3CZP - chains A and B; structure by X-ray diffraction, 2.00 A resolution.

# Chain A (and B)
Molecule: Putative polyphosphate kinase 2
Source organism: Pseudomonas aeruginosa PAO1
Notes: chain B of this document is another copy of the same molecule, construct and numbering; everything in this record applies to it too
UniProt: Q9HYF1 (Q9HYF1_PSEAE); numbering as in UniProt (aligned over 1-496)
Amino-acid sequence (500 residues; row label = number of the first residue in the row; numbers below 1 keep their minus sign (Gly-1 is residue -1)):
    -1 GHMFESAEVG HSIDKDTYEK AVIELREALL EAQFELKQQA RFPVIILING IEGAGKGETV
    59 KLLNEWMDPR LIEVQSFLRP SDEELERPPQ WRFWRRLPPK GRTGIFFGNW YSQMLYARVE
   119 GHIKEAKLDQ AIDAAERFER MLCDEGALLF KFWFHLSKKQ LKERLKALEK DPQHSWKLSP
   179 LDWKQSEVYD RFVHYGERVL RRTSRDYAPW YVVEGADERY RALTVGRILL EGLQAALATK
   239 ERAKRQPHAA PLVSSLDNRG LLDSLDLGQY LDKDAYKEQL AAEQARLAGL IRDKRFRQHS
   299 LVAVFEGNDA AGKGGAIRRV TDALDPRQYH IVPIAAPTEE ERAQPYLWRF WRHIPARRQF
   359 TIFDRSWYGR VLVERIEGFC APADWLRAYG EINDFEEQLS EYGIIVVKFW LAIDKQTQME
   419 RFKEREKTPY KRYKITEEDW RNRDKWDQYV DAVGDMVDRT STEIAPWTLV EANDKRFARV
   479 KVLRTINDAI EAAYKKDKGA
Unresolved in the structure: -1 to 0, 163-175, 238-254, 497-498 (chain B: -1 to 0, 164-185, 239-254, 497-498)
Construct notes: expression tag (-1 to 0, 497-498)
Modified positions: Mse1, Mse65, Mse112, Mse139, Mse417, Mse454 (selenomethionine; parent Met)
What the authors report for this chain:
  - binding site for malonate ion: Ala308, Gly310, Lys311, Gly312
  - mutagenesis - E304A, D307A, K311A, D362A, R363A, D437A: abolished catalytic activity
  - mutagenesis - R419A, Y447A: decreased catalytic activity
  - catalytic residues: Asp307, Asp362, Arg363 (proposed by the authors, not directly observed)

# Chain A / chain B interface
Residue-residue contacts (81):
  Arg24(A) - Arg316(B)
  Glu25(A) - Tyr428(B)
  Glu25(A) - Arg430(B)  salt bridge
  Leu28(A) - Arg430(B)
  Glu29(A) - Tyr428(B)
  Glu29(A) - Lys429(B)  hydrogen bond (side chain-backbone)
  Glu29(A) - Arg430(B)  salt bridge
  Phe32(A) - Lys429(B)
  Phe32(A) - Arg430(B)
  Glu33(A) - Lys429(B)  salt bridge
  Gly55(A) - Arg325(B)
  Val58(A) - Pro324(B)  hydrophobic
  Lys59(A) - Asp320(B)  hydrogen bond (side chain-backbone)
  Lys59(A) - Leu322(B)
  Lys59(A) - Pro324(B)
  Asn62(A) - Pro324(B)
  Asn62(A) - Tyr327(B)
  Glu63(A) - Arg316(B)  salt bridge
  Glu63(A) - Asp320(B)
  Pro67(A) - Arg316(B)
  Pro67(A) - Thr319(B)
  Pro67(A) - Ile329(B)  hydrophobic
  Arg68(A) - Gly312(B)
  Arg68(A) - Ile329(B)
  Arg68(A) - Pro331(B)
  Arg68(A) - Asp362(B)  salt bridge
  Glu71(A) - His328(B)  salt bridge
  Val72(A) - Pro324(B)  hydrophobic
  Val72(A) - Arg325(B)
  Ser79(A) - Asp80(B)
  Ser79(A) - Glu81(B)  hydrogen bond
  Asp80(A) - Ser79(B)
  Asp80(A) - Asp80(B)  hydrogen bond (backbone-side chain)
  Glu81(A) - Ser79(B)  hydrogen bond
  Glu81(A) - Asp80(B)
  Glu81(A) - Glu81(B)
  Glu81(A) - Arg93(B)  salt bridge
  Arg93(A) - Glu81(B)  salt bridge
  Arg100(A) - Pro331(B)
  Phe105(A) - Arg325(B)
  Gly312(A) - Arg68(B)
  Arg316(A) - Arg24(B)
  Arg316(A) - Glu63(B)  hydrogen bond (side chain-backbone)
  Arg316(A) - Pro67(B)
  Thr319(A) - Pro67(B)
  Asp320(A) - Lys59(B)
  Asp320(A) - Glu63(B)
  Leu322(A) - Lys59(B)
  Pro324(A) - Lys59(B)
  Pro324(A) - Asn62(B)
  Pro324(A) - Val72(B)  hydrophobic
  Arg325(A) - Gly55(B)
  Arg325(A) - Val72(B)
  Arg325(A) - Phe105(B)
  Tyr327(A) - Asn62(B)
  Ile329(A) - Pro67(B)  hydrophobic
  Ile329(A) - Arg68(B)
  Pro331(A) - Arg68(B)
  Pro331(A) - Arg100(B)
  Thr336(A) - Glu337(B)
  Thr336(A) - Glu338(B)  hydrogen bond
  Glu337(A) - Thr336(B)
  Glu337(A) - Glu337(B)  hydrogen bond (backbone-side chain)
  Glu337(A) - Arg340(B)  salt bridge
  Glu338(A) - Thr336(B)  hydrogen bond
  Glu338(A) - Glu337(B)
  Glu338(A) - Glu338(B)  hydrogen bond (side chain-backbone)
  Glu338(A) - Glu339(B)
  Glu338(A) - Arg350(B)  salt bridge
  Arg340(A) - Glu337(B)  salt bridge
  Arg350(A) - Glu338(B)  salt bridge
  Asp362(A) - Arg68(B)  salt bridge
  Tyr428(A) - Glu22(B)
  Tyr428(A) - Glu25(B)
  Tyr428(A) - Glu29(B)
  Lys429(A) - Glu29(B)  hydrogen bond (backbone-side chain)
  Lys429(A) - Phe32(B)
  Arg430(A) - Glu25(B)  salt bridge
  Arg430(A) - Leu28(B)
  Arg430(A) - Glu29(B)  salt bridge
  Arg430(A) - Phe32(B)
Also at the interface, not in a pair above, chain A (44 interface residues in all): Ile315, Ala321, Asp323, Glu339
Also at the interface, not in a pair above, chain B (45 interface residues in all): Val58, Mse65, Ile315, Ala321, Asp323

# Summary
44 residues of chain A and 45 residues of chain B are in contact, with 11 hydrogen bonds and 15 salt bridges.
Among the polar pairs are Glu25(A)-Arg430(B), Glu29(A)-Arg430(B) and Glu33(A)-Lys429(B). From the paper:
catalytic residues Asp307(A), Asp362(A) and Arg363(A); E304A, D307A and K311A of chain A, among others,
abolish catalytic activity; 8 substitutions were tested in all.
Chain A and chain B are both Putative polyphosphate kinase 2 (Pseudomonas aeruginosa PAO1); the structure,
Crystal structure of putative polyphosphate kinase 2 from Pseudomonas aeruginosa PA01, was determined by X-ray
diffraction together with 3CZQ from the same study.
